PDB entry 8KG9 | electron microscopy, 4.52 A resolution (low resolution: residue-level contacts below are approximate; hydrogen-bond / salt-bridge calls are withheld) | chains 7 and I of the 18 polymer chains in the assembly

Chain 7:
Molecule: DNA replication licensing factor MCM7
From: Saccharomyces cerevisiae
UniProtKB: A0A8H4BTB2 (A0A8H4BTB2_YEASX); residues 1-845 here = UniProt positions 1-845
Sequence (845 residues; each row starts with the number of its first residue):
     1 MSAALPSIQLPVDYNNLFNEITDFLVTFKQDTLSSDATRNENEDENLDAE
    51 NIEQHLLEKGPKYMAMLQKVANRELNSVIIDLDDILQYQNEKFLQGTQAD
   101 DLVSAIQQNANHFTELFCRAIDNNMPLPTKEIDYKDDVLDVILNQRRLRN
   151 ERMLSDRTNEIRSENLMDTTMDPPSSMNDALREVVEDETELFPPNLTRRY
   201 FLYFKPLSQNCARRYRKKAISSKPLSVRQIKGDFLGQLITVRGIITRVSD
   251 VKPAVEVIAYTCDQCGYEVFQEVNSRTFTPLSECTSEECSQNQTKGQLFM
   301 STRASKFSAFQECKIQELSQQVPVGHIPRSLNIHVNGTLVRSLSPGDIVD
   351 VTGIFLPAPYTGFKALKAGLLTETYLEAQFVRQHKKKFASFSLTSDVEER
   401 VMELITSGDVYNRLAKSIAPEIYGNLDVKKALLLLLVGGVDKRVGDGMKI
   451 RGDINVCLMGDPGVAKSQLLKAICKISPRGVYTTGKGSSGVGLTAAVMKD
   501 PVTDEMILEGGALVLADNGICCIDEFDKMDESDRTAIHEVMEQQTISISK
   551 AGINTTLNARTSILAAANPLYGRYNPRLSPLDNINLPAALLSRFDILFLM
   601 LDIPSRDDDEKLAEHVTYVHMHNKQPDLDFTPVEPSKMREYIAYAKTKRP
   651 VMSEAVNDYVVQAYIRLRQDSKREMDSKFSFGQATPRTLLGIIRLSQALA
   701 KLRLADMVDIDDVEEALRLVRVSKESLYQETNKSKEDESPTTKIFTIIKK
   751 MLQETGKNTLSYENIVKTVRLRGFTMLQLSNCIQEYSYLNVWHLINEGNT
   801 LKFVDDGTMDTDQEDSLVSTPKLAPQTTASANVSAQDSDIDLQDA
Disordered / not traced: 1-3, 35-59, 151-189, 387-395, 444-450, 491-494, 674-679, 730-845
Bound ions: Zn2+: Cys262, Cys265, Cys284, Cys289; Mg2+: Lys466, Ser467
Small-molecule neighbours: ATP-gamma-S (AGS; phosphothiophosphoric acid-adenylate ester): Glu421, Ile422, Asp461, Pro462, Gly463, Val464, Ala465, Lys466, Ser467, Gln468, Leu469, Glu525, Asn568, Leu612

Chain I:
Molecule: 71-nt DNA strand
Sequence (71 nucleotides; row label = number of the first residue in the row):
     1 TAGAGTAGGAAGTGATGGTAAGTGATTAGAGAATTGGAGAGTGTGTTTTT
    51 TTTTTTTTTTTTTTTTTTTTT
Disordered / not traced: 1-39, 48-50, 58-71

How chain 7 and chain I interact:
Pairs across the interface - 9 pairs, chain 7 then chain I:
  Gly362(7) with DT46(I)
  Phe363(7) with DT46(I); DT47(I)
  Lys364(7) with DT46(I); DT47(I)
  Lys367(7) with DT47(I)
  Lys499(7) with DT51(I)
  Pro501(7) with DT51(I)
  Lys550(7) with DT51(I)
Other interface residues (no listed pair), chain 7 (9 interface residues in all): Thr361, Val497
Other interface residues (no listed pair), chain I (4 interface residues in all): DT52

Overview:
9 residues of chain 7 and 4 residues of chain I are in contact. Chain 7 binds ATP-gamma-S. Cys262(7),
Cys265(7), Cys284(7) and Cys289(7) form the Zn2+ site. Lys466(7) and Ser467(7) coordinate Mg2+.
Here chain 7 is DNA replication licensing factor MCM7 (Saccharomyces cerevisiae) and chain I is a 71-nt DNA
strand. Entry 8KG9 (Yeast replisome in state III) was determined by electron microscopy (same publication as
8W7S, 8KG6, 8KG8 and 8W7M).
